PDB entry 6RO0 | X-ray diffraction, 2.13 A resolution | chains A and E of the 12 polymer chains in the assembly

[Chain A]
Protein: Pertussis toxin subunit 1
From: Bordetella pertussis
Reference sequence: T1SR96 (T1SR96_BORPT); residues -33 to 235 here correspond to UniProt positions 1-269 (UniProt number = residue number + 34)
Amino-acid sequence (269 residues; row label = number of the first residue in the row; numbers below 1 keep their minus sign (Met-33 is residue -33)):
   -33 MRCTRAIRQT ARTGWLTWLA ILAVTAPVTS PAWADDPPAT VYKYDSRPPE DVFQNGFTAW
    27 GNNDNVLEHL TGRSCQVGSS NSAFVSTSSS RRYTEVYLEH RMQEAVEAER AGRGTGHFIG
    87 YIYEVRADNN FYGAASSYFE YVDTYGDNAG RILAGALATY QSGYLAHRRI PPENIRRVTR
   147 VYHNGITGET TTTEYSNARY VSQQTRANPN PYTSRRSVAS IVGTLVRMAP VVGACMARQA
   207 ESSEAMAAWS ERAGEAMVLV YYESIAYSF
Disordered / not traced: -33 to 1, 211-220
Cystine bridges: Cys41-Cys201
Construct notes: engineered mutation Lys9 (Arg43 in T1SR96), Gly129 (Glu163 in T1SR96)
Reported in the primary citation:
  - contacts within the chain: Lys9-Tyr10 (water-mediated contact), Lys9-Gln205 (water-mediated contact), Lys9-Met202 (water-mediated contact), Lys9-Ser52 (hydrogen bond)
  - mutagenesis - R9K/E129G: decreased catalytic activity (citing earlier work)
  - mutagenesis - R9K/E129G: increased stability (proposed by the authors, not directly observed)

[Chain E]
Protein: Islet-activating protein S4
From: Bordetella pertussis
Reference sequence: C0MPK8 (C0MPK8_BORPT); residues -41 to 110 here correspond to UniProt positions 1-152 (UniProt number = residue number + 42)
Amino-acid sequence (152 residues; row label = number of the first residue in the row; numbers below 1 keep their minus sign (Met-41 is residue -41)):
   -41 MLRRFPTRTT APGQGGARRS RVRALAWLLA SGAMTHLSPA LADVPYVLVK TNMVVTSVAM
    19 KPYEVTPTRM LVCGIAAKLG AAASSPDAHV PFCFGKDLKR PGSSPMEVML RAVFMQQRPL
    79 RMFLGPKQLT FEGKPALELI RMVECSGKQD CP
Disordered / not traced: -41 to 0
Cystine bridges: Cys31-Cys51, Cys103-Cys109

[Interface between chain A and chain E]
Contacting residue pairs (26):
  Glu65(A) - Leu37(E)
  His66(A) - Gln75(E)  hydrogen bond (side chain-backbone)
  Gln69(A) - Lys36(E)  hydrogen bond (side chain-backbone)
  Gln69(A) - Leu37(E)
  Glu73(A) - Thr14(E)
  Glu75(A) - Ala41(E)
  Arg76(A) - Ala41(E)  hydrogen bond (side chain-backbone)
  Arg76(A) - Ala46(E)
  Arg76(A) - His47(E)
  His149(A) - Gly38(E)
  Gly151(A) - Ala40(E)
  Gly151(A) - Ala41(E)  hydrogen bond (backbone-backbone)
  Ile152(A) - Ala40(E)
  Ile152(A) - Ala41(E)
  Ile152(A) - Ser42(E)  hydrogen bond (backbone-side chain)
  Thr153(A) - Ala40(E)
  Gly154(A) - Gly38(E)
  Gly154(A) - Ala40(E)
  Met194(A) - Met73(E)  hydrophobic
  Ala195(A) - Met73(E)  hydrogen bond (backbone-backbone)
  Ala195(A) - Gln75(E)
  Pro196(A) - Gln74(E)
  Val197(A) - Gln74(E)  hydrogen bond (backbone-side chain)
  Tyr233(A) - Arg69(E)
  Ser234(A) - Arg69(E)
  Phe235(A) - Arg69(E)
Interface residues without a listed pair, chain A (21 interface residues in all): Val72, Tyr126, Ile231
Interface residues without a listed pair, chain E (19 interface residues in all): Val12, Ala35, Ala39, Ser43, Phe72, Arg76

[Overview]
21 residues of chain A and 19 residues of chain E are in contact; the contacts include 7 hydrogen bonds. Among
the polar pairs are His66(A)-Gln75(E), Gln69(A)-Lys36(E) and Arg76(A)-Ala41(E). From the paper: R9K/E129G of
chain A reduce catalytic activity; contacts within the chain involving Lys9(A), Tyr10(A) and Gln205(A) among
others.
Here chain A is Pertussis toxin subunit 1 and chain E is Islet-activating protein S4, both from Bordetella
pertussis. Entry 6RO0 (Crystal structure of genetically detoxified pertussis toxin gdpt) was determined by
X-ray diffraction.
